8RBQ - chains B and D of the 7 polymer chains in the assembly; structure by electron microscopy, 3.32 A resolution.

Chain B:
Molecule: Ion-translocating oxidoreductase complex subunit B
From: Azotobacter vinelandii DJ
Notes: EC 7.-.-.-
Reference sequence: C1DMA7 (C1DMA7_AZOVD); residue numbers follow UniProt; this construct covers 1-174
Sequence (174 residues; row label = number of the first residue in the row):
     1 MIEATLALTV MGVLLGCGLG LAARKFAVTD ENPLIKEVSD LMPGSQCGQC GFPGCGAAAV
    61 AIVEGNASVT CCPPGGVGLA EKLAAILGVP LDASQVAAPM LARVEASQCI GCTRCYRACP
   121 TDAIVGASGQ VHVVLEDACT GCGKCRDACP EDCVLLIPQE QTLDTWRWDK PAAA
Disordered / not traced: 1, 27-75, 86-97

Chain D:
Molecule: Ion-translocating oxidoreductase complex subunit D
From: Azotobacter vinelandii DJ
Notes: EC 7.-.-.-
Reference sequence: C1DMA5 (C1DMA5_AZOVD); numbering as in UniProt (aligned over 1-366)
Sequence (366 residues; each row starts with the number of its first residue):
     1 MSTISVAAGP FAHDRSSVNR IMLDVCLALT PATLFGLVMF GWPAINLWLV TCVSALAIEA
    61 ACLRLLGQPM RRLLDGSALL TGWLLAISLP PWAPWWIGVG GSLFAIGIGK QLYGGIGQNP
   121 FNPAMLARVA LLIAFPLQMT TWALPHPLFS SSAPGFFDSL AITFAGAPLA DGMTGATALG
   181 NLKTELTLNR TAQEILEGGF STISALFGST PGSLGETSEL LLLVGGVWLV LRRIIHWEIP
   241 VAILASVFVM ATLAYLINPE RYAGGLYQLT SGGLILCAFF IATDPVTSPI SRVGRLIFGV
   301 GCGVLIYVIR TWGSFPEAAA FAVLFMNALT PLIDRYWRPR AYGRNVRGKP LVAAKWTSQV
   361 KEVDKV
Disordered / not traced: 1-4, 169-212, 354-366

Interface between chain B and chain D:
Pairs across the interface - 6 pairs, chain B then chain D:
  Trp166(B) with Val6(D), hydrophobic
  Trp168(B) with Val6(D), hydrophobic; Ala7(D); Ala8(D), hydrophobic
  Asp169(B) with Ser5(D), hydrogen bond
  Ala174(B) with Arg72(D), hydrogen bond (backbone-side chain)

Overview:
The interface between chain B and chain D involves 4 residues on one side and 5 on the other, with 2 hydrogen
bonds. Polar contacts include Asp169(B)-Ser5(D) and Ala174(B)-Arg72(D).
Here chain B is Ion-translocating oxidoreductase complex subunit B and chain D is Ion-translocating
oxidoreductase complex subunit D, both from Azotobacter vinelandii DJ. Entry 8RBQ (Cryo-EM structure of the
NADH:ferredoxin oxidoreductase RNF from Azotobacter vinelandii, dithionite reduced) was determined by electron
microscopy together with 8RB8, 8RB9, 8RBM and 8AHX from the same study.
